7RXC - chains H and L of the 5 polymer chains in the assembly; structure by electron microscopy, 3.20 A resolution.

[Chain H]
Protein: Fab_8D3_2 heavy chain
Source organism: Mus musculus
Chain sequence (234 residues; each row starts with the number of its first residue):
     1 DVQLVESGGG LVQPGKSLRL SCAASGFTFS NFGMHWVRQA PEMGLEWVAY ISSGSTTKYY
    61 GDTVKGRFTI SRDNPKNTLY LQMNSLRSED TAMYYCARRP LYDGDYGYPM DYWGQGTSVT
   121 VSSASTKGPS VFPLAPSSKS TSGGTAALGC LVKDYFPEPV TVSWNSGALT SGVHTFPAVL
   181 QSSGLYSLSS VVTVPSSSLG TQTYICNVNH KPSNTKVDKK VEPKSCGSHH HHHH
Not modelled in the structure: 137-145, 196-202, 224-234
Disulfides: Cys22-Cys96, Cys150-Cys206

[Chain L]
Protein: Fab_8D3_2 light chain
Source organism: Mus musculus
Chain sequence (219 residues; row label = number of the first residue in the row):
     1 NIMLTQSPSS LAVSAGERVT MSCKSTQSIL YNSNQKTYLA WYQQKPGQSP KLLIYWASTR
    61 ASGVPDRFTG SGSGTDFTLT INSVQPEDLA VYYCHQYLSA WTFGGGTKLE IKRTVAAPSV
   121 FIFPPSDEQL KSGTASVVCL LNNFYPREAK VQWKVDNALQ SGNSQESVTE QDSKDSTYSL
   181 SSTLTLSKAD YEKHKVYACE VTHQGLSSPV TKSFNRGEC
Not modelled in the structure: 156-162, 206-209, 216-219
Disulfides: Cys23-Cys94, Cys139-Cys199

[Interface between chain H and chain L]
Residue-residue contacts (67):
  His35(H) with Trp101(L)
  Gln39(H) with Gln44(L), hydrogen bond; Tyr93(L), hydrogen bond
  Leu45(H) with Pro50(L), hydrophobic; Tyr93(L), hydrophobic; Phe103(L)
  Trp47(H) with Trp101(L)
  Tyr50(H) with Trp101(L), hydrophobic
  Tyr59(H) with Trp101(L), hydrophobic
  Tyr95(H) with Gln44(L); Ser49(L)
  Arg99(H) with Trp101(L)
  Asp103(H) with Tyr38(L), hydrogen bond (backbone-side chain)
  Gly104(H) with Asn34(L), hydrogen bond (backbone-side chain); Tyr38(L), hydrogen bond (backbone-side chain)
  Asp105(H) with Trp56(L)
  Tyr106(H) with Trp56(L)
  Gly107(H) with Tyr55(L); Trp56(L); Tyr97(L), hydrogen bond (backbone-side chain)
  Tyr108(H) with Tyr55(L)
  Pro109(H) with Ala40(L), hydrophobic; Tyr42(L); Leu52(L), hydrophobic; Tyr55(L); Tyr97(L), hydrophobic
  Met110(H) with Tyr42(L), hydrogen bond (backbone-side chain); His95(L); Phe103(L), hydrophobic
  Trp113(H) with Tyr42(L); Ser49(L); Pro50(L); Phe103(L), hydrophobic
  Gly114(H) with Ser49(L)
  Phe132(H) with Ser126(L); Glu128(L); Gln129(L)
  Pro133(H) with Ser126(L); Glu128(L)
  Leu134(H) with Phe123(L), hydrophobic
  Ala135(H) with Phe123(L)
  Ala146(H) with Phe121(L)
  Ala147(H) with Phe121(L); Phe123(L)
  Leu151(H) with Ser136(L)
  Lys153(H) with Gln129(L), hydrogen bond; Thr134(L), hydrogen bond; Ser136(L)
  His174(H) with Asn142(L), hydrogen bond; Asn143(L); Ser179(L), hydrogen bond
  Thr175(H) with Thr169(L)
  Phe176(H) with Ser167(L); Thr169(L); Ser179(L); Leu180(L); Ser181(L)
  Pro177(H) with Ser167(L); Val168(L); Thr169(L); Glu170(L)
  Val179(H) with Gln165(L); Ser167(L)
  Leu180(H) with Gln165(L), hydrogen bond (backbone-side chain)
  Ser189(H) with Ser181(L), hydrogen bond
  Val191(H) with Leu140(L), hydrophobic
  Thr193(H) with Asn142(L)
Other interface residues (no listed pair), chain H (43 interface residues in all): Val37, Gly44, Glu46, Asp111, Pro136, Leu148, Gln181, Lys219
Other interface residues (no listed pair), chain L (36 interface residues in all): Tyr31, Gln48, Val138

[Summary]
43 residues of chain H and 36 residues of chain L are in contact, with 13 hydrogen bonds. Among the polar
pairs are Gln39(H)-Gln44(L), Gln39(H)-Tyr93(L) and Asp103(H)-Tyr38(L).
Here chain H is Fab_8D3_2 heavy chain and chain L is Fab_8D3_2 light chain, both from Mus musculus. Entry 7RXC
(CryoEM structure of KDELR with Legobody) was determined by electron microscopy (same publication as 7R9D and
7RXD).
